Entry 8H7C (X-ray diffraction, 2.15 A resolution); this record covers chains A and B.

[Chain A (and B)]
Molecule: De novo ferric enterobactin esterase Syn-F4
Source organism: synthetic construct
Notes: EC 3.1.1.108; engineered mutation(s): K4T; chain B of this document is another copy of the same molecule, construct and numbering; everything in this record applies to it too
Amino-acid sequence (102 residues; each row starts with the number of its first residue):
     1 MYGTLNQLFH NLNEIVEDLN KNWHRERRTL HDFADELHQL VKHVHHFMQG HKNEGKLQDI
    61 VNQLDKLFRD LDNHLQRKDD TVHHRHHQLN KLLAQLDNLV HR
Unresolved in the structure: 1-2, 49-56, 102 (chain B: 1-2, 47-55)
Metal / ion sites: platinum (II) ion near His31 (its only coordinating residue here)

[Interface between chain A and chain B]
Residue-residue contacts (55; chain A residue first):
  Thr4(A) - Leu99(B)
  Leu5(A) - Leu5(B)  hydrophobic
  Leu5(A) - Leu99(B)  hydrophobic
  Gln7(A) - Gln95(B)
  Leu8(A) - Gln95(B)
  Leu8(A) - Leu96(B)  hydrophobic
  Leu8(A) - Leu99(B)  hydrophobic
  Asn11(A) - Leu92(B)
  Leu12(A) - Leu92(B)  hydrophobic
  Ile15(A) - Gln88(B)
  Ile15(A) - Leu89(B)  hydrophobic
  Ile15(A) - Leu92(B)  hydrophobic
  Leu19(A) - Arg85(B)
  Asn22(A) - Thr81(B)
  Glu26(A) - Glu26(B)
  Glu26(A) - His74(B)
  Glu26(A) - Lys78(B)  salt bridge
  Leu30(A) - His74(B)
  Phe33(A) - Phe33(B)  hydrophobic
  Phe33(A) - Leu37(B)  hydrophobic
  Phe33(A) - Leu67(B)
  Phe33(A) - Leu71(B)  hydrophobic
  Glu36(A) - Gln63(B)  hydrogen bond
  Glu36(A) - Lys66(B)  salt bridge
  Glu36(A) - Leu67(B)
  Leu37(A) - Phe33(B)  hydrophobic
  Leu40(A) - Ile60(B)  hydrophobic
  Leu40(A) - Gln63(B)
  Leu40(A) - Leu64(B)  hydrophobic
  Val44(A) - Ile60(B)  hydrophobic
  Phe47(A) - Lys56(B)
  Phe47(A) - Leu57(B)  hydrophobic
  Ile60(A) - Val44(B)  hydrophobic
  Gln63(A) - Leu40(B)
  Leu64(A) - Leu40(B)  hydrophobic
  Leu64(A) - Leu64(B)  hydrophobic
  Lys66(A) - Glu36(B)  salt bridge
  Leu67(A) - Phe33(B)
  Leu67(A) - Glu36(B)
  Leu71(A) - Phe33(B)  hydrophobic
  His74(A) - Glu26(B)  salt bridge
  His74(A) - Leu30(B)
  Lys78(A) - Glu26(B)  salt bridge
  Lys78(A) - Lys78(B)
  Thr81(A) - Asn22(B)
  Arg85(A) - Leu19(B)
  Gln88(A) - Ile15(B)
  Leu89(A) - Ile15(B)  hydrophobic
  Leu92(A) - Leu8(B)
  Leu92(A) - Asn11(B)
  Leu92(A) - Leu12(B)
  Gln95(A) - Leu8(B)
  Leu96(A) - Leu8(B)  hydrophobic
  Leu99(A) - Thr4(B)
  Leu99(A) - Leu8(B)  hydrophobic
Interface residues without a listed pair, chain A (36 interface residues in all): Thr29, His43, Asp70
Interface residues without a listed pair, chain B (36 interface residues in all): Thr29, His43, Asp70

[In short]
Chain A and chain B each contribute 36 residues to their interface, with 1 hydrogen bond and 5 salt bridges.
Polar contacts include Glu26(A)-Lys78(B), Glu36(A)-Lys66(B) and His74(A)-Glu26(B).
Chain A and chain B are both De novo ferric enterobactin esterase Syn-F4 (synthetic construct); the structure,
Crystal structure of a de novo enzyme, ferric enterobactin esterase Syn-F4 (K4T) - Pt derivative, was
determined by X-ray diffraction together with 8H7D and 8H7E from the same study.
